7Q6C - chains A and H of the 4 polymer chains in the assembly; structure by X-ray diffraction, 2.29 A resolution.

[Chain A]
Protein: Complement component C6
From: Homo sapiens
UniProt: P13671 (CO6_HUMAN); numbering as in UniProt (aligned over 769-934)
Chain sequence (166 residues; each row starts with the number of its first residue):
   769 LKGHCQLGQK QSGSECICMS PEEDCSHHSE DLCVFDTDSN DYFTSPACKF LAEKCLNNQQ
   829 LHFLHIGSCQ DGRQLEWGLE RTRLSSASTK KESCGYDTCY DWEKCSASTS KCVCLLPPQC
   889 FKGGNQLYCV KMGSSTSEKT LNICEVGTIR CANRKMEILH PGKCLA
Unresolved in the structure: 769-771
Cystine bridges: Cys773-Cys784, Cys786-Cys823, Cys793-Cys816, Cys801-Cys837, Cys862-Cys873, Cys867-Cys880, Cys882-Cys919, Cys888-Cys912, Cys897-Cys932
Differences from the reference sequence: engineered mutation Ala855 (Asn in P13671)
What the authors report for this chain:
  - specificity-determining residues: Ser876, Lys879, Glu913 (proposed by the authors, not directly observed)

[Chain H]
Protein: CP010 heavy chain
From: Mus musculus
Chain sequence (219 residues; numbered 1 to 219; the number before each row is that of its first residue):
     1 EVQLVESDGG LVQPGGSLKL SCAASGFTFS DYYMAWVRQG PGKGLEWVAT INYDGSSTYY
    61 RESVKGRFTI SRDNAKNTLY LQMNSLRAED TATYYCARPS TEALFAYWGH GTLVTVSSAS
   121 TKGPSVFPLA PCSRSTSEST AALGCLVKDY FPEPVTVSWN SGALTSGVHT FPAVLQSSGL
   181 YSLSSVVTVP SSSLGTKTYT CNVDHKPSNT KVDKRVESS
Cystine bridges: Cys22-Cys96, Cys145-Cys201

[Chain A / chain H interface]
Contacting residue pairs (25; chain A residue first):
  Lys872(A) with Thr101(H), hydrogen bond; Glu102(H)
  Leu883(A) with Thr101(H)
  Leu884(A) with Leu104(H), hydrophobic
  Pro885(A) with Tyr33(H)
  Pro886(A) with Tyr33(H), hydrophobic; Pro99(H); Leu104(H), hydrophobic
  Gln887(A) with Ser100(H), hydrogen bond (side chain-backbone); Thr101(H); Glu102(H); Ala103(H)
  Cys888(A) with Asp31(H); Tyr53(H), hydrogen bond (backbone-side chain)
  Phe889(A) with Asp31(H); Tyr32(H)
  Lys890(A) with Ser30(H); Asp31(H), hydrogen bond (backbone-backbone); Tyr53(H)
  Gly891(A) with Asp31(H)
  Lys907(A) with Ser56(H), hydrogen bond (side chain-backbone); Ser57(H), hydrogen bond
  Asn910(A) with Tyr53(H), hydrogen bond
  Glu913(A) with Tyr33(H), hydrogen bond; Tyr53(H)
Also at the interface, not in a pair above, chain H (14 interface residues in all): Thr50
The authors on this interface:
  - pairs named by the authors: Lys872(A)-Thr101(H) (hydrogen bond), Pro886(A)-Tyr33(H) (pi stacking), Cys888(A)-Tyr53(H) (backbone contact), Lys890(A)-Asp31(H) (backbone contact), Lys907(A)-Ser56(H) (hydrogen bond), Asn910(A)-Tyr53(H) (hydrogen bond), Glu913(A)-Tyr33(H) (hydrogen bond), Glu913(A)-Asn52(H) (water-mediated contact), Ser57(H)-Lys907(A) (hydrogen bond), Thr101(H)-Gln887(A) (water-mediated contact), Glu102(H)-Gln887(A) (water-mediated contact)
  - epitope / paratope residues, chain A: Lys872(A), Leu883(A), Pro886(A), Cys888(A), Lys890(A), Lys907(A), Asn910(A), Glu913(A)
  - epitope / paratope residues, chain H: Asp31(H), Tyr33(H), Asn52(H), Tyr53(H), Ser56(H), Ser57(H), Pro99(H), Thr101(H), Glu102(H)

[Summary]
Chain A and chain H form an interface of 13 and 14 residues respectively; the contacts include 8 hydrogen
bonds. Polar contacts include Lys872(A)-Thr101(H), Gln887(A)-Ser100(H) and Cys888(A)-Tyr53(H). The paper
describes hydrogen bonds between Lys872(A) and Thr101(H), Lys907(A) and Ser56(H) and Asn910(A) and Tyr53(H)
among others; pi stacking between Pro886(A) and Tyr33(H); backbone contacts between Cys888(A) and Tyr53(H) and
Lys890(A) and Asp31(H). The paper reports epitope/paratope residues Lys872(A), Leu883(A) and Asp31(H) among
others; specificity determinants Ser876(A), Lys879(A) and Glu913(A).
Here chain A is Complement component C6 (Homo sapiens) and chain H is CP010 heavy chain (Mus musculus). Entry
7Q6C (complement C6 FIM1-2 bound to CP010 antibody) was determined by X-ray diffraction.
